9JH3 - chains B and S of the 5 polymer chains in the assembly; structure by electron microscopy, 2.93 A resolution.

# Chain B
Name: Guanine nucleotide-binding protein G(I)/G(S)/G(T) subunit beta-1
Organism: Homo sapiens
UniProt: P62873 (GBB1_HUMAN); residues 2-340 here = UniProt positions 2-340
Chain sequence (340 residues; numbered 1 to 340; the number before each row is that of its first residue):
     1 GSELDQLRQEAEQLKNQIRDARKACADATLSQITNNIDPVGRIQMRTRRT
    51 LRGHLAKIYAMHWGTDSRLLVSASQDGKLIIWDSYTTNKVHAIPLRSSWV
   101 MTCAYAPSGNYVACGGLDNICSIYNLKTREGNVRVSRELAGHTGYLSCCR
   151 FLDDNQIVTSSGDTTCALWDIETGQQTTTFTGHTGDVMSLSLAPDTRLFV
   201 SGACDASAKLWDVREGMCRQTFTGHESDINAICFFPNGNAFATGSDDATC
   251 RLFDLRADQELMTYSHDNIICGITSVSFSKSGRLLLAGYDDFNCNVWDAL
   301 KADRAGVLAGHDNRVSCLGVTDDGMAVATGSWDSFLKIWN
Differences from the reference sequence: expression tag (1)
UniProt features mapped onto this chain:
  - modified residue: Ser2 (N-acetylserine), His266 (Phosphohistidine)
  - natural variant: Leu30 (L30F: In MRD42; uncertain significance), Arg52 (R52G: In MRD42), Gly64 (G64V: In MRD42), Asp76 (D76E: In MRD42; D76G: In MRD42), Gly77 (G77S: In MRD42), Lys78 (K78R: In MRD42), Ile80 (I80N: In MRD42; I80T: In MRD42), His91 (H91R: In MRD42; uncertain significance), Ala92 (A92T: In MRD42), Pro94 (P94S: In MRD42), Leu95 (L95P: In MRD42), Arg96 (R96L: In MRD42), 5 further natural variant entries in UniProt

# Chain S
Name: ScFv16
Organism: Mus musculus
Notes: antibody fragment or engineered binder
Chain sequence (250 residues; row label = number of the first residue in the row):
     2 VQLVESGGGLVQPGGSRKLSCSASGFAFSSFGMHWVRQAPEKGLEWVAYI
    52 SSGSGTIYYADTVKGRFTISRDDPKNTLFLQMTSLRSEDTAMYYCVRSIY
   102 YYGSSPFDFWGQGTTLTVSSGGGGSGGGGSGGGSSDIVMTQATSSVPVTP
   152 GESVSISCRSSKSLLHSNGNTYLYWFLQRPGQSPQLLIYRMSNLASGVPD
   202 RFSGSGSGTAFTLTISRLEAEDVGVYYCMQHLEYPLTFGAGTKLELKAAA
Unresolved in the structure: 122-135, 248-251
Disulfide bonds: Cys159-Cys229

# Interface between chain B and chain S
Pairs across the interface - 10 pairs, chain B then chain S:
  Asp66(B) - Tyr103(S)
  Arg68(B) - Tyr103(S)
  Val90(B) - Tyr102(S)  hydrophobic
  Arg129(B) - Val2(S)
  Arg129(B) - Arg98(S)  hydrogen bond (backbone-side chain)
  Arg129(B) - Phe110(S)
  Glu130(B) - Gly26(S)
  Glu130(B) - Phe27(S)
  Glu130(B) - Ala28(S)  hydrogen bond (backbone-backbone)
  Gly131(B) - Phe32(S)
Also at the interface, not in a pair above, chain B (9 interface residues in all): Leu69, Asp83, His91
Also at the interface, not in a pair above, chain S (11 interface residues in all): Ser31, Asp109

# Summary
9 residues of chain B face 11 of chain S across their interface, with 2 hydrogen bonds. Polar pairs include
Arg129(B)-Arg98(S) and Glu130(B)-Ala28(S).
Chain B is Guanine nucleotide-binding protein G(I)/G(S)/G(T) subunit beta-1 (Homo sapiens) and chain S is
ScFv16 (Mus musculus); the structure, CMF-019 with APLNR-Gi complex, was determined by electron microscopy.
